PDB entry 4LRX | X-ray diffraction, 3.25 A resolution | chains A and B of the 4 polymer chains in the assembly

Chain A (and B):
Name: PTS-dependent dihydroxyacetone kinase, dihydroxyacetone-binding subunit DhaK
Source organism: Escherichia coli
Notes: EC 2.7.-.-; chain B of this document is another copy of the same molecule, construct and numbering; everything in this record applies to it too
UniProtKB: P76015 (DHAK_ECOLI); numbering as in UniProt (aligned over 1-356)
Sequence (356 residues; numbered 1 to 356; the number before each row is that of its first residue):
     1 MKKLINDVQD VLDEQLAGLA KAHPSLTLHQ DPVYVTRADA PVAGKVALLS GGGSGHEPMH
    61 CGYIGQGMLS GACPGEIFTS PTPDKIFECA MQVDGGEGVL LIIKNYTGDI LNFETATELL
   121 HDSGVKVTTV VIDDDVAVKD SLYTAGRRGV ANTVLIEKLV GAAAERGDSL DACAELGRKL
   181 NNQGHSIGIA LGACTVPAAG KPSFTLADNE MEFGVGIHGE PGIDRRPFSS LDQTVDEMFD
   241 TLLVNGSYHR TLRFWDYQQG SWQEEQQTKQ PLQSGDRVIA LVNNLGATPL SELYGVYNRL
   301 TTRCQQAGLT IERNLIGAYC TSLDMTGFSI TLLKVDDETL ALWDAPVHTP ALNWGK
Curated features (UniProtKB/Swiss-Prot):
  - active site: His56 (Proton acceptor), His218 (Tele-hemiaminal-histidine intermediate)
  - binding site (dihydroxyacetone): Gly53 to His56, Lys104, Asp109
  - mutagenesis: His56 (H56A/N: Shows a moderate decrease in the catalytic efficiency but at least a 40- to 300-fold increase in affinity for dihydroxyacetone), Asp109 (D109A/N: Loss of kinase activity), His218 (H218A/K: Loss of kinase activity)

Chain A / chain B interface:
Residue-residue contacts (74):
  Met1(A) - Asn209(B)
  Lys2(A) - Leu191(B)
  Lys3(A) - Phe228(B)
  Lys3(A) - Glu292(B)  salt bridge
  Leu4(A) - Leu191(B)  hydrophobic
  Leu4(A) - Leu231(B)
  Leu4(A) - Thr288(B)
  Leu4(A) - Glu292(B)  hydrogen bond (backbone-side chain)
  Leu4(A) - Phe328(B)  hydrophobic
  Ile5(A) - Ser230(B)
  Ile5(A) - Leu231(B)  hydrogen bond (backbone-backbone)
  Asn6(A) - Ser230(B)
  Asn6(A) - Leu231(B)  hydrogen bond (side chain-backbone)
  Asn6(A) - Asp232(B)  hydrogen bond (side chain-backbone)
  Glu14(A) - Asn298(B)
  Gln15(A) - Ser291(B)
  Gln15(A) - Glu292(B)
  Gln15(A) - Tyr294(B)
  Ala17(A) - Asn298(B)
  Gly18(A) - Tyr294(B)
  Gly18(A) - Tyr297(B)
  Gly18(A) - Asn298(B)
  Leu19(A) - Tyr294(B)
  Lys21(A) - Tyr297(B)
  Lys21(A) - Asn298(B)  hydrogen bond
  Lys21(A) - Thr301(B)
  Lys21(A) - Thr302(B)
  Ala22(A) - Tyr294(B)  hydrophobic
  Ala22(A) - Tyr297(B)  hydrophobic
  Ala22(A) - Asn314(B)  hydrogen bond (backbone-side chain)
  Ala22(A) - Ile316(B)  hydrophobic
  His23(A) - Tyr294(B)  hydrogen bond
  Glu57(A) - Ser291(B)
  Leu191(A) - Lys2(B)
  Leu191(A) - Leu4(B)  hydrophobic
  Asn209(A) - Met1(B)
  Phe228(A) - Lys3(B)
  Phe228(A) - Leu4(B)  hydrophobic
  Ser230(A) - Asn6(B)
  Leu231(A) - Leu4(B)
  Leu231(A) - Ile5(B)  hydrogen bond (backbone-backbone)
  Leu231(A) - Asn6(B)  hydrogen bond (backbone-side chain)
  Asp232(A) - Asn6(B)  hydrogen bond (backbone-side chain)
  Ala287(A) - Ala287(B)  hydrophobic
  Thr288(A) - Leu4(B)
  Pro289(A) - Asp324(B)
  Leu290(A) - Pro58(B)
  Ser291(A) - Gln15(B)
  Ser291(A) - Glu57(B)  hydrogen bond
  Glu292(A) - Lys3(B)
  Glu292(A) - Leu4(B)  hydrogen bond (side chain-backbone)
  Glu292(A) - Gln15(B)
  Tyr294(A) - Gln15(B)
  Tyr294(A) - Gly18(B)
  Tyr294(A) - Leu19(B)  hydrophobic
  Tyr294(A) - Ala22(B)  hydrophobic
  Tyr294(A) - His23(B)  hydrogen bond
  Tyr297(A) - Gly18(B)
  Tyr297(A) - Lys21(B)
  Tyr297(A) - Ala22(B)
  Asn298(A) - Glu14(B)
  Asn298(A) - Ala17(B)
  Asn298(A) - Gly18(B)
  Asn298(A) - Lys21(B)  hydrogen bond
  Thr301(A) - Lys21(B)  hydrogen bond
  Asn314(A) - Ala22(B)  hydrogen bond (side chain-backbone)
  Ile316(A) - Ala22(B)  hydrophobic
  Leu323(A) - Pro289(B)
  Asp324(A) - Pro289(B)
  Thr326(A) - Lys2(B)
  Phe328(A) - Leu4(B)  hydrophobic
  Asn353(A) - Asn353(B)  hydrogen bond (side chain-backbone)
  Asn353(A) - Trp354(B)
  Trp354(A) - Asn353(B)
Interface residues without a listed pair, chain A (45 interface residues in all): Pro58, Ile189, Gly192, Gly286, Gly295, Gly355
Interface residues without a listed pair, chain B (46 interface residues in all): Gly192, Gly286, Leu290, Gly295, Val296, Leu323, Thr326, Gly355

In short:
Chain A and chain B form an interface of 45 and 46 residues respectively, with 17 hydrogen bonds and 1 salt
bridge. Among the polar pairs are Lys3(A)-Glu292(B), Leu4(A)-Glu292(B) and Asn6(A)-Leu231(B).
Chain A and chain B are both PTS-dependent dihydroxyacetone kinase, dihydroxyacetone-binding subunit DhaK
(Escherichia coli); the structure, Crystal Structure of the E.coli DhaR(N)-DhaK complex, was determined by
X-ray diffraction together with 4LRY and 4LRZ from the same study.
